Entry 7Q3D (electron microscopy, 3.35 A resolution); this record covers chains B and C of the 3 polymer chains in the assembly.

[Chain B]
Molecule: Protein inturned
Organism: Homo sapiens
UniProtKB: Q9ULD6 (INTU_HUMAN); residues 2-942 here = UniProt positions 2-942
Chain sequence (964 residues; row label = number of the first residue in the row; numbers below 1 keep their minus sign (Met-21 is residue -21)):
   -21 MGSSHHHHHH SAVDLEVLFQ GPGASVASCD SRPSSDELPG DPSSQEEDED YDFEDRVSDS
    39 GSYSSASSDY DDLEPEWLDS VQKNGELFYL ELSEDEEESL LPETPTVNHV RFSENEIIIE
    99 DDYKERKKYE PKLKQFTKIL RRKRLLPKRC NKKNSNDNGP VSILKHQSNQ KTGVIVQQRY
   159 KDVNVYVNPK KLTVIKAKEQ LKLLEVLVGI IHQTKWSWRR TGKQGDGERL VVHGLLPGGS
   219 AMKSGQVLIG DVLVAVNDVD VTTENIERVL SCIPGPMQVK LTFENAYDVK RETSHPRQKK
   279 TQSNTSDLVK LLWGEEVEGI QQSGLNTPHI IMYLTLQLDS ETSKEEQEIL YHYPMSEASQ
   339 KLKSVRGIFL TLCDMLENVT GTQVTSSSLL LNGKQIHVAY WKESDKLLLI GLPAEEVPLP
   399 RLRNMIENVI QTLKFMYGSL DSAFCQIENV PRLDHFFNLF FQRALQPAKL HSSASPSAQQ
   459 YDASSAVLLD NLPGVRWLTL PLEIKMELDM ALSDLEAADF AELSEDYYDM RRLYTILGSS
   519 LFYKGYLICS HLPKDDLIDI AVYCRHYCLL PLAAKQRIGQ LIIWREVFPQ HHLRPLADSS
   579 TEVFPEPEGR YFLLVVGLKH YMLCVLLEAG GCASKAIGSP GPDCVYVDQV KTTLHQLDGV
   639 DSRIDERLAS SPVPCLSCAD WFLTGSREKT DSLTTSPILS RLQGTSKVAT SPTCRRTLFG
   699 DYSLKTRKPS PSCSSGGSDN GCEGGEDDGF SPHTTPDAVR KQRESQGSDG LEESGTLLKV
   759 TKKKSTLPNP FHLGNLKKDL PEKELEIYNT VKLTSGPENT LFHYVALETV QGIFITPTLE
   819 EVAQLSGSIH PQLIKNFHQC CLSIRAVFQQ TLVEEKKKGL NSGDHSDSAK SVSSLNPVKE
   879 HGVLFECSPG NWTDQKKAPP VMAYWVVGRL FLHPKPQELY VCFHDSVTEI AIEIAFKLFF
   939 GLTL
Disordered / not traced: -21 to 301, 450-455, 501-506, 570-580, 614-616, 657-796, 862-875, 888-895
Construct notes: initiating methionine (-21); expression tag (-20 to 1)
Swiss-Prot annotation at these positions:
  - modified residue (Phosphoserine): Ser670, Ser674
  - natural variant: Gln276 to Leu942 (deletion: In SRTD7/20), Glu355 to Leu942 (deletion: In SRTD20), Ala452 (A452T: No effect on the assembly of the CPLANE complex), Glu500 (E500A: In SRTD20; uncertain significance)

[Chain C]
Molecule: Protein fuzzy homolog
Organism: Homo sapiens
UniProtKB: Q9BT04 (FUZZY_HUMAN); numbering as in UniProt (aligned over 1-418)
Chain sequence (418 residues; row label = number of the first residue in the row):
     1 MGEEGTGGTV HLLCLAASSG VPLFCRSSRG GAPARQQLPF SVIGSLNGVH MFGQNLEVQL
    61 SSARTENTTV VWKSFHDSIT LIVLSSEVGI SELRLERLLQ MVFGAMVLLV GLEELTNIRN
   121 VERLKKDLRA SYCLIDSFLG DSELIGDLTQ CVDCVIPPEG SLLQEALSGF AEAAGTTFVS
   181 LVVSGRVVAA TEGWWRLGTP EAVLLPWLVG SLPPQTARDY PVYLPHGSPT VPHRLLTLTL
   241 LPSLELCLLC GPSPPLSQLY PQLLERWWQP LLDPLRACLP LGPRALPSGF PLHTDILGLL
   301 LLHLELKRCL FTVEPLGDKE PSPEQRRRLL RNFYTLVTST HFPPEPGPPE KTEDEVYQAQ
   361 LPRACYLVLG TEEPGTGVRL VALQLGLRRL LLLLSPQSPT HGLRSLATHT LHALTPLL
Disordered / not traced: 1-7, 344-361

[How chain B and chain C interact]
Contacting residue pairs (86):
  Ser342(B) with Phe52(C); Leu56(C)
  Val343(B) with Phe52(C), hydrophobic; Leu56(C), hydrophobic; Val58(C), hydrophobic
  Gly345(B) with Phe52(C)
  Ile346(B) with Val49(C), hydrophobic; Phe52(C), hydrophobic
  Thr349(B) with Val49(C)
  Leu350(B) with Trp72(C), hydrophobic
  Met353(B) with Val42(C); Ser45(C); Leu46(C), hydrophobic
  Leu354(B) with Ala63(C), hydrophobic; Thr65(C)
  Val357(B) with Val42(C), hydrophobic; Leu84(C), hydrophobic
  Thr358(B) with Thr65(C), hydrogen bond; Thr68(C); Leu84(C)
  Thr360(B) with Thr65(C); Glu66(C); Asn67(C), hydrogen bond (side chain-backbone)
  Gln361(B) with Thr65(C); Glu66(C), hydrogen bond (backbone-backbone)
  Val362(B) with Arg64(C); Thr65(C)
  Thr363(B) with Arg64(C), hydrogen bond (backbone-backbone); Thr65(C); Glu66(C)
  Ser364(B) with Ala63(C); Arg64(C), hydrogen bond (backbone-backbone)
  Ser365(B) with Ser62(C); Ala63(C)
  Ser366(B) with Leu60(C); Ser61(C), hydrogen bond (backbone-backbone); Ser62(C), hydrogen bond (backbone-backbone)
  Leu367(B) with Val58(C), hydrophobic; Gln59(C); Leu60(C), hydrophobic
  Leu368(B) with Glu57(C); Val58(C); Gln59(C), hydrogen bond (backbone-backbone); Ser61(C)
  Leu369(B) with Glu57(C); Val58(C), hydrophobic
  Leu397(B) with Arg64(C)
  Val845(B) with Leu336(C), hydrophobic
  Gln848(B) with Val88(C); Gly89(C)
  Glu852(B) with Val88(C)
  Val876(B) with Val368(C); Leu369(C); Gly370(C)
  Lys877(B) with Val368(C), hydrogen bond (backbone-backbone); Leu369(C); Gly370(C); Thr371(C), hydrogen bond (side chain-backbone); Glu373(C); Thr376(C)
  Glu878(B) with Tyr366(C); Leu367(C); Val368(C), hydrogen bond (backbone-backbone)
  His879(B) with Leu336(C); Cys365(C); Tyr366(C); Leu367(C)
  Gly880(B) with Cys365(C); Tyr366(C), hydrogen bond (backbone-backbone)
  Val881(B) with Ala364(C); Cys365(C), hydrophobic
  Leu882(B) with Arg363(C); Ala364(C), hydrogen bond (backbone-backbone); Arg404(C)
  Phe883(B) with Pro362(C); Arg363(C)
  Glu884(B) with Pro362(C), hydrogen bond (backbone-backbone)
  Trp903(B) with Tyr366(C), hydrophobic
  Val905(B) with Tyr366(C)
  Phe909(B) with Glu372(C)
  Leu910(B) with Glu372(C), hydrogen bond (backbone-side chain)
  His911(B) with Glu372(C), hydrogen bond (backbone-side chain)
  Asp923(B) with Arg404(C), salt bridge
  Thr926(B) with His401(C)
  Glu927(B) with His401(C)
  Ile928(B) with His401(C)
Interface residues without a listed pair, chain B (45 interface residues in all): Arg401, Ser841, Pro912
Interface residues without a listed pair, chain C (45 interface residues in all): Leu38, Gly53, Val70, Glu92, Ser339, Thr340, Thr400

[Summary]
The chain B/chain C interface involves 45 residues from each chain; the contacts include 16 hydrogen bonds and
1 salt bridge. Polar contacts include Asp923(B)-Arg404(C), Thr358(B)-Thr65(C) and Thr360(B)-Asn67(C).
Here chain B is Protein inturned and chain C is Protein fuzzy homolog, both from Homo sapiens. Entry 7Q3D
(Structure of the human CPLANE complex) was determined by electron microscopy together with 7Q3E from the same
study.
